6PT0 - chains A and E of the 5 polymer chains in the assembly; structure by electron microscopy, 3.20 A resolution.

[Chain A]
Molecule: Guanine nucleotide-binding protein G(i) subunit alpha-1
From: Homo sapiens
UniProtKB: P63096 (GNAI1_HUMAN); numbering as in UniProt (aligned over 1-354)
Amino-acid sequence (354 residues; each row starts with the number of its first residue):
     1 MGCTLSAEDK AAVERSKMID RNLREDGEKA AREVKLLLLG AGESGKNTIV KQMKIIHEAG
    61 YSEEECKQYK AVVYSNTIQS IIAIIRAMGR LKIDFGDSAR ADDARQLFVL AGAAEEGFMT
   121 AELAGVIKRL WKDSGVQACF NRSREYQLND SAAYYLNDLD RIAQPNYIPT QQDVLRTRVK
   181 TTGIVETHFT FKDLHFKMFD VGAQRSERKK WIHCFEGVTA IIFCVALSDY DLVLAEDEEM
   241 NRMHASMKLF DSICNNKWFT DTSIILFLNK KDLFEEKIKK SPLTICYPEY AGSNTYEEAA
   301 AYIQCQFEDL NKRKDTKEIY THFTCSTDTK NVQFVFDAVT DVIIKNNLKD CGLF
Disordered / not traced: 1
Sequence notes: engineered mutation N47 (Ser in P63096), A203 (Gly in P63096), A245 (Glu in P63096), S326 (Ala in P63096)
Swiss-Prot annotation at these positions:
  - region: K35 to K46, T48 (G1 motif), D173 to T181 (G2 motif), F196 to G202, Q204, R205 (G3 motif), I265 to D272 (G4 motif), T324, C325, T327 to T329 (G5 motif)
  - binding site (GTP): E43 to K46, T48, S151, L175 to T181, D200 to G202, Q204, N269 to D272
  - binding site (Mg(2+)): T181
  - modified residue: R178 (ADP-ribosylarginine), Q204 (Deamidated glutamine), C351 (ADP-ribosylcysteine)
  - lipidation: G2 (N-myristoyl glycine), C3 (S-palmitoyl cysteine)
  - natural variant: G40 (G40C: In NEDHISB; G40R: In NEDHISB), G45 (G45D: In NEDHISB), T48 (T48I: In NEDHISB; T48K: In NEDHISB), Q52 (Q52P: In NEDHISB), S75 (deletion: In NEDHISB; uncertain significance), Q172 (deletion: In NEDHISB), D173 (D173V: In NEDHISB), E186 to F189 (deletion: In NEDHISB; uncertain significance), C224 (C224Y: In NEDHISB), K270 (K270N: In NEDHISB; K270R: In NEDHISB), D272 (D272G: In NEDHISB), V332 (V332E: In NEDHISB; uncertain significance)
  - mutagenesis: G42 (G42R: Abolishes switch to an activated conformation and dissociation from beta and gamma subunits upon GTP binding. Abolishes interaction with RGS family members), E116 (E116L: Enhances interaction (inactive GDP-bound) with RGS14), Q147 (Q147L: Enhances interaction (inactive GDP-bound) with RGS14)

[Chain E]
Molecule: scFv16
From: synthetic construct
Notes: antibody fragment or engineered binder
Amino-acid sequence (259 residues; row label = number of the first residue in the row):
     1 DVQLVESGGG LVQPGGSRKL SCSASGFAFS SFGMHWVRQA PEKGLEWVAY ISSGSGTIYY
    61 ADTVKGRFTI SRDDPKNTLF LQMTSLRSED TAMYYCVRSI YYYGSSPFDF WGQGTTLTVS
   121 SGGGGSGGGG SGGGGSDIVM TQATSSVPVT PGESVSISCR SSKSLLHSNG NTYLYWFLQR
   181 PGQSPQLLIY RMSNLASGVP DRFSGSGSGT AFTLTISRLE AEDVGVYYCM QHLEYPLTFG
   241 AGTKLELKAA AHHHHHHHH
Disordered / not traced: 1, 122-135, 248-259
Disulfide bonds: C159-C229

[Interface between chain A and chain E]
Residue-residue contacts (26; chain A residue first):
  C3(A) with H167(E)
  T4(A) with H167(E), hydrogen bond (backbone-side chain)
  L5(A) with H167(E), hydrogen bond (backbone-side chain)
  S6(A) with H167(E); Y173(E); L233(E), hydrogen bond (side chain-backbone)
  A7(A) with H232(E); L233(E); Y235(E), hydrophobic
  E8(A) with Y101(E); Y173(E); Y175(E), hydrogen bond; R191(E), salt bridge; H232(E), salt bridge
  D9(A) with N169(E), hydrogen bond; Y173(E)
  A11(A) with Y50(E); Y101(E), hydrophobic
  A12(A) with Y101(E)
  E14(A) with G56(E); T57(E)
  R15(A) with I100(E); Y102(E)
  M18(A) with S53(E); G54(E)
  F118(A) with G26(E)
Other interface residues (no listed pair), chain E (19 interface residues in all): S52, P107

[Summary]
The interface between chain A and chain E involves 13 residues on one side and 19 on the other; the contacts
include 5 hydrogen bonds and 2 salt bridges. Polar contacts include E8(A)-R191(E), E8(A)-H232(E) and
T4(A)-H167(E).
Here chain A is Guanine nucleotide-binding protein G(i) subunit alpha-1 (Homo sapiens) and chain E is scFv16
(synthetic construct). Entry 6PT0 (Cryo-EM structure of human cannabinoid receptor 2-Gi protein in complex
with agonist WIN 55,212-2) was determined by electron microscopy.
